7R5K - chains M1 and N1 of the 101 polymer chains in the assembly; structure by electron microscopy, 12.00 A resolution (very low resolution: no residue pairs are listed; an interface is given only as per-side residue counts).

Chain M1:
Protein: Nuclear pore complex protein Nup96
From: Homo sapiens
UniProt: P52948 (NUP98_HUMAN); residues 1-937 here correspond to UniProt positions 881-1817 (UniProt number = residue number + 880)
Sequence (937 residues; numbered 1 to 937; the number before each row is that of its first residue):
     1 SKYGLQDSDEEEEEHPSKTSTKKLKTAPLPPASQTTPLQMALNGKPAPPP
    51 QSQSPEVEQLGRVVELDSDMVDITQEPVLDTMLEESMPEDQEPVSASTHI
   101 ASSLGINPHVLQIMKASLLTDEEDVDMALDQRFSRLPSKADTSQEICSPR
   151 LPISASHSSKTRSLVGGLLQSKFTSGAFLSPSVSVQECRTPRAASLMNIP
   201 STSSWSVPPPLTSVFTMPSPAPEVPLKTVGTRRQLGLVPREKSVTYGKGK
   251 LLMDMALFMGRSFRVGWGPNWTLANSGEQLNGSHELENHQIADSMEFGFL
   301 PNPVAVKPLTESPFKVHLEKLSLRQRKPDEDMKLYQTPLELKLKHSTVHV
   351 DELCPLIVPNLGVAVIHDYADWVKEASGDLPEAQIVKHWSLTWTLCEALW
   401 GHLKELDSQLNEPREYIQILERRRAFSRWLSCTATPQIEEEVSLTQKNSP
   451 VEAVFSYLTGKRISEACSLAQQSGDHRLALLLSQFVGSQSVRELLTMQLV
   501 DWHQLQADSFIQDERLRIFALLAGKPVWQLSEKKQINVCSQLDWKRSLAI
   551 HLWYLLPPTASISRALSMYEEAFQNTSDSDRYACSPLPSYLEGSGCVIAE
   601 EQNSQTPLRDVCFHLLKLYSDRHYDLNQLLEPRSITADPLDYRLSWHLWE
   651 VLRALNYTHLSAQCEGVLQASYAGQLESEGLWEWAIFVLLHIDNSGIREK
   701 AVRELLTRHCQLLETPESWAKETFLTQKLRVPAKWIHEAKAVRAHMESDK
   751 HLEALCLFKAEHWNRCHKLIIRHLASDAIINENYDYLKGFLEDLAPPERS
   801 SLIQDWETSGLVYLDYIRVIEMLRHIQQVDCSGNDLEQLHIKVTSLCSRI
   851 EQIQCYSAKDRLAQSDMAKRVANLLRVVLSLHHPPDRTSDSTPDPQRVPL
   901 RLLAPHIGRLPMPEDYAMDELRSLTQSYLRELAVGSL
Unresolved in the structure: 1-231, 281-313
UniProt features mapped onto this chain:
  - active site: Ser1 (Nucleophile)
  - modified residue: Ser8 (Phosphoserine), Ser17 (Phosphoserine), Ser54 (Phosphoserine), Thr120 (Phosphothreonine), Ser143 (Phosphoserine), Ser148 (Phosphoserine), Ser163 (Phosphoserine), Ser180 (Phosphoserine), Ser184 (Phosphoserine), Thr190 (Phosphothreonine), Ser449 (Phosphoserine), Thr892 (Phosphothreonine)

Chain N1:
Protein: Protein SEC13 homolog
From: Homo sapiens
UniProt: P55735 (SEC13_HUMAN); numbering as in UniProt (aligned over 1-322)
Sequence (322 residues; numbered 1 to 322; the number before each row is that of its first residue):
     1 MVSVINTVDTSHEDMIHDAQMDYYGTRLATCSSDRSVKIFDVRNGGQILI
    51 ADLRGHEGPVWQVAWAHPMYGNILASCSYDRKVIIWREENGTWEKSHEHA
   101 GHDSSVNSVCWAPHDYGLILACGSSDGAISLLTYTGEGQWEVKKINNAHT
   151 IGCNAVSWAPAVVPGSLIDHPSGQKPNYIKRFASGGCDNLIKLWKEEEDG
   201 QWKEEQKLEAHSDWVRDVAWAPSIGLPTSTIASCSQDGRVFIWTCDDASS
   251 NTWSPKLLHKFNDVVWHVSWSITANILAVSGGDNKVTLWKESVDGQWVCI
   301 SDVNKGQGSVSASVTEGQQNEQ
Unresolved in the structure: 1, 303-322
UniProt features mapped onto this chain:
  - modified residue: Val2 (N-acetylvaline), Ser184 (Phosphoserine), Ser309 (Phosphoserine)

How chain M1 and chain N1 interact:
At this resolution (12 A) residue pairs are not listed: 70 residues of chain M1 and 87 of chain N1 lie at the interface.

Summary:
The interface between chain M1 and chain N1 involves 70 residues on one side and 87 on the other. From
UniProt: active-site residue Ser1(M1) on chain M1.
Here chain M1 is Nuclear pore complex protein Nup96 and chain N1 is Protein SEC13 homolog, both from Homo
sapiens. Entry 7R5K (Human nuclear pore complex (constricted)) was determined by electron microscopy,
deposited together with 7R5J and 7R1Y.
